4V42 - chains BA and BI of the 49 polymer chains in the assembly; structure by X-ray diffraction, 5.50 A resolution (low resolution: residue-level contacts below are approximate; hydrogen-bond / salt-bridge calls are withheld).

# Chain BA
Molecule: 50S 23S ribosomal RNA
Organism: Thermus thermophilus
Sequence (2916 nucleotides; each row starts with the number of its first residue; note: 65 numbers in that range are skipped by the numbering (no residue carries them; nothing is unmodelled there); a row labelled like 270A-270Z holds insertion residues (270A, then the next letters in order)):
     1 GGUCAAGAUG GUAAGGGCCC ACGGUGGAUG CCUCGGCACC C
    43 GAGCCGAUGA AGGACGUGGC UACCUGCGAU AAGCCAGGGG GAGCCGGUAG CGGGCGU
   101 GGAUCCCUGG AUGUCCGAAU GGGGGAACCC GGCCGGC
  137A G
   138 GGAA
  141A C
   142 GCCGGUCACC GCGC
   161 UUUU
   171 GCGCGGGGGG AACCUGGGGA ACUGAAACAU CUCAGUACCC AGAGGAGAGG AAAGAGAAAU
   231 CGACUCCCUG AGUAGCGGCG AGCGAAAGGG GACCAGCCUA
270A-270Z AACCGUCCGGCUUGUCCGGGCGGGGU
271A-271C CGU
   271 GGG
273A-273F GCCCUC
   274 GGACACCGAA UCCCCAGCCU AGCCGAAGCU GUUGGGAAGC AGCGCCAGAG AGGGUGAAAG
   334 CCCCGUAGGC GAAAGGUGGG GGGAUAGGUG
363A-363F AGGGUA
   364 CCC
   370 GAGUACCCCG UGGUUCGUGG AGCCAUGGGG GAAUCUGGGC GGACCACC
  417A G
   418 GCCUAAGGCU AAGUACUCC
   438 GGGUGACCGA UAGCGCACCA GUACCGUGAG GGAAAGGUGA AAAGAACCCC GG
   491 GAGGGGAGUG AAAUAGAGCC UGAAACCGUG GGCUUACAAG CAGUCAC
   539 GGCCCCGCAA GGGGUU
   556 GUGGCGUGCC UAUUGAAGCA UGAGCCGGCG ACUCACGGUC GUGGGCGAGC UUAA
  609A G
   610 CCGUUGAGG
  618A C
   619 GGAGGCGUAG GGAAACCGAG UCCGAACAGG GCGCA
653A-653V AGCGGGCCGCACGCGGCCCGCA
   654 AAGUCCGCGG CCGUGGACCC GAAACCGGGC GAGCUAGCCC UGGCCAGGGU GAAGCUGGGG
   714 UGAGACCCAG UGGAGGCCCG AACCGGUGGG GGAUGCAAAC CCCUCGGAUG AGCUGGGGCU
   774 AGGAGUGAAA AGCUAACCGA GCCCGGAGAU AGCUGGUUCU CCCCGAAAUG ACUUUAGGGU
   834 CAGCCUCAGG CGCUGACUGG GGCCUGUAGA GCACUGAUAG GGCUAGGGGG CCCACCA
   892 GCCUACCAAA CCCUGUCAAA CUCCGAAGGG UCCCA
   928 GGUGGAGCCU GGGAGUGAGG GCGCGAGCGA UAACGUCCGC GUCCGAG
  974A C
   975 GCGGGAACAA CCGAGACCGC CAGCUAAGGC CCCCAAGUCU GGGCUAAGUG GUAAAGGAUG
  1035 UGGCGCCGCG AAGACAGCCA GGAGGUUGGC UUAGAAGCAG CCAUCCUUUA AAGAGUGCGU
  1095 AAUAGCUCAC UGGUCGAGUG GCGCCGCGCC GAAAAUGAUG CGGGGCUU
 1142A A
  1143 AGCCCAGCGC CGAAGCUGCG GGUCUGGGG
  1173 GAUGACCCCA GGCGGUAGGG GAGCGUUCCC GAUGCCGAUG AAGGCCGACC CGCGAGGCGG
  1233 CUGGAGGUAA GGGAAGUGCG AAUGCCGGCA UGAGUAACGA UAAAGAGGGU GAGAAUCCCU
  1293 CUCGCCGUAA GCCCAAGGGU UCCUACGCAA UGGUCGUCAG CGUAGGGUUA GGCGGGACCU
  1353 AAGGUGAAGC CGAAAGGCGU AGCCGAAGGG CAGCCGGUUA AUAUUCCGGC CCUUCCCGCA
  1413 GGUGCGAUGG GGGGACGCUC UAGGCUAGGG GG
 1444A A
  1445 CCGGA
 1449A G
  1450 CC
  1453 AUGGACGAGC CCGGCCAGAA GCGCAGGG
  1482 UGGGAGGUAG GCAAAUCCGC CUCCCAACAA GCUCUGCGUG GUGGGGAAGC CCGUACGGGU
  1542 GACA
 1545A A
  1546 CCCCCCGAAG CCAGGGAGCC AAGAAAAGCC UCUAAGCA
  1585 CAACCUGCGG GAACCCGUAC CGCAAACCGA CACAGGUGGG CGGGUG
 1630A C
  1631 AAGAGCACUC AGGCGCGCGG GAGAACCCUC GCCAAGGAAC UCUGCAAGUU GGCCCCGUAA
  1691 CUUCGGGAGA AGGGGUGCUC CC
  1716 UGG
  1725 GGUGAUGAGC C
  1741 CCG
  1746 GGGAGCCGCA GUGAACAGGC UCUGGCGACU GUUUACCAAA AACACAGCUC UCUGCGAACU
  1806 CGUAAGAGGA GGUAUAGGGA GCGACGCUUG CCCGGUGCCG GAAGGUCAAG GGGAGGGGU
  1869 GCAA
  1878 GCCCCGAACC GAAGCCCCGG UGAACGGCGG CCGUAACUAU AACGGUCCUA AGGUAGCGAA
  1938 AUUCCUUGUC GGGUAAGUUC CGACCUGCAC GAAAAGCGUA ACGACCGGAG CGCUGUCUCG
  1998 GCGAGGGACC CGGUGAAAUU GAACUGGCCG UGAAGAUGCG GCCUACCCGU GGCAGGACGA
  2058 AAAGACCCCG UGGAGCUUUA CUGCAGCCUG GUGUUGGCUC UUGGUCGCGC CUGCGUAGGA
  2118 UAGGUGGGAG CCUGUGAACC CCCGCCUCCG GGUGGGGGGG AGGCGCCGGU GAAAUACCAC
  2178 CCUGGCGCGG CUGGGGGCCU AA
  2205 CCCUCGGAU
  2215 GGGGG
  2224 GACAGCGCUU GGCGGGCAGU UUGACUGGGG CGGUCGCCUC CUAAAAGGUA ACGGAGGCGC
  2284 CCAAAGGUCC CCUCAGGCGG GACGGAAAUC CGCCGGAGAG CGCAAGGGUA GAAGGGGGCC
  2344 UGACUGCGAG GCCUGCAAGC CGAGCAGGGG CGAAAGCCGG GCCUAGUGAA CCGGUGGUCC
  2404 CGUGUGGAAG GGCCAUCGAU CAACGGAUAA AAGUUACCCC GGGGAUAACA GGCUGAUCUC
  2464 CCCCGAGCGU CCACAGCGGC GGGGAGGUUU GGCACCUCGA UGUCGGCUCG UCGCAUCCUG
  2524 GGGCUGAAGA AGGUCCCAAG GGUUGGGCUG UUCGCCCAUU AAAGCGGCAC GCGAGCUGGG
  2584 UUCAGAACGU CGUGAGACAG UUCGGUCUCU AUCCGCCACG GGCGCAGGAG GCUUGAGGGG
  2644 GGCUCUUCCU AGUACGAGAG GACCGGAAGG GACGCACCUC UGGUUUCCCA GCUGUCCCUC
  2704 CAGGGGCAU
 2712A A
  2713 AGCUGGGUAG CCAUGUGCGG AAGGGAUAAC CGCUGAAAGC AUCUAAGCGG GAAGCCCGCC
  2773 CCAAGAUGAG GCCUCCCACG GCG
  2797 UCA
  2801 AGCCG
  2807 GUAAGGACCC GGGAAGACCA CCCGGUGGAU GGGCCGGGGG UGUAAGCGCC GCGAGGCGUU
  2867 GAGCCGACCG GUCCCAAUCG UCC
  2891 GAGGUCUUGA CCCCUC
Unresolved in the structure: 417A, 653A-653V, 2903-2906
Differences from the reference sequence: insertion (493)

# Chain BI
Protein: 50S ribosomal protein L7/L12
Organism: Thermus thermophilus
UniProtKB: P29396 (RL7_THEMA); residue numbers follow UniProt; this construct covers 1-128
Chain sequence (128 residues; row label = number of the first residue in the row):
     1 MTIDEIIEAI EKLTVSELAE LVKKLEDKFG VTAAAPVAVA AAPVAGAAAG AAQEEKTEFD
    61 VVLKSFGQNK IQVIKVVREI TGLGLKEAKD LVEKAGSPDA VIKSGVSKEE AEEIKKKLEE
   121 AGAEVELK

# Chain BA / chain BI interface
Contacting residue pairs (9):
  A1084(BA) / Ala-34(BI)
  A1084(BA) / Ala-35(BI)
  A1084(BA) / Pro-36(BI)
  A1084(BA) / Val-37(BI)
  A1085(BA) / Ala-33(BI)
  G1106(BA) / Lys-28(BI)
  G1106(BA) / Phe-29(BI)
  G1106(BA) / Gly-30(BI)
  G1107(BA) / Asp-27(BI)
Also at the interface, not in a pair above, chain BI (10 interface residues in all): Ala-38

# Summary
4 residues of chain BA and 10 residues of chain BI are in contact.
Here chain BA is 50S 23S ribosomal RNA and chain BI is 50S ribosomal protein L7/L12, both from Thermus
thermophilus. Entry 4V42 (Crystal structure of the ribosome at 5.5 A resolution) was determined by X-ray
diffraction.
